PDB entry 4LG2 | X-ray diffraction, 2.70 A resolution | chains A and F of the 8 polymer chains in the assembly

== Chain A ==
Protein: Polymerase cofactor
Organism: Reston ebolavirus
Reference sequence: Q8JPY0 (VP35_EBORR); residues 205-329 here = UniProt positions 205-329
Chain sequence (146 residues; each row starts with the number of its first residue):
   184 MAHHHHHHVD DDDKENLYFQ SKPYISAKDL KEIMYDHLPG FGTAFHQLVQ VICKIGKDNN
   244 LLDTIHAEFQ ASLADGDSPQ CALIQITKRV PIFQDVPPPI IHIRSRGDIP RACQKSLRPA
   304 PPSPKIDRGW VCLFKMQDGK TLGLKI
Unresolved in the structure: 184-207
Construct notes: expression tag (184-204)
Swiss-Prot annotation at these positions:
  - modified residue: Ser306 (Phosphoserine)
  - cross-link: Lys298 (Glycyl lysine isopeptide (Lys-Gly) (interchain with G-Cter in ubiquitin))
From the paper describing this entry:
  - binding site for dsRNA (chain F): Lys271, Arg301, Arg311, Lys328 (by similarity / conservation)
  - binding site for dsRNA: Arg294 (by similarity / conservation)
  - binding site for dsRNA: Lys298 (by similarity / conservation)

== Chain F ==
Molecule: dsRNA
Sequence (12 nucleotides; row label = number of the first residue in the row):
     1 CUAGACGUCU AG
Unresolved in the structure: 1-3

== How chain A and chain F interact ==
Residue-residue contacts (8):
  Cys264(A) - G12(F)  base contact
  Ile267(A) - G12(F)  base contact
  Gln268(A) - G12(F)  hydrogen bond to the sugar
  Lys271(A) - G12(F)  salt bridge to the phosphate
  Arg272(A) - G12(F)  phosphate contact
  Arg301(A) - U8(F)  salt bridge to the phosphate
  Arg311(A) - U10(F)  salt bridge to the phosphate
  Arg311(A) - A11(F)  salt bridge to the phosphate

== In short ==
Chain A and chain F form an interface of 7 and 4 residues respectively; the contacts include 1 hydrogen bond
and 4 salt bridges. Polar contacts include Gln268(A)-G12(F), Lys271(A)-G12(F) and Arg301(A)-U8(F). From the
paper: a binding site for dsRNA (chain F) at Lys271(A), Arg301(A) and Arg311(A) among others; a binding site
for dsRNA at Arg294(A) and Lys298(A).
Chain A is Polymerase cofactor (Reston ebolavirus) and chain F is dsRNA; the structure, Crystal structure of
Reston Ebola virus VP35 RNA binding domain bound to 12-bp dsRNA, was determined by X-ray diffraction.
